Entry 5MYO (X-ray diffraction, 1.59 A resolution); this record covers chains A and B of the 3 polymer chains in the assembly.

# Chain A
Name: Fab c#6 light chain
Organism: Mus musculus
Notes: antibody fragment or engineered binder
Amino-acid sequence (219 residues; numbered 1 to 219; the number before each row is that of its first residue):
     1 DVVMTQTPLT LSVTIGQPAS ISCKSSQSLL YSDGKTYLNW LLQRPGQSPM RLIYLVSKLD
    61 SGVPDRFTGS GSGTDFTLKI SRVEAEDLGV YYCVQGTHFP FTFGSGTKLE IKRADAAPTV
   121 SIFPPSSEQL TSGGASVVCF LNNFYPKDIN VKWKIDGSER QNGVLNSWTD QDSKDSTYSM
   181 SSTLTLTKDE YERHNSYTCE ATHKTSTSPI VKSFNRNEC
Cystine bridges: Cys-23/Cys-93, Cys-139/Cys-199

# Chain B
Name: Fab c#6 heavy chain
Organism: Mus musculus
Notes: antibody fragment or engineered binder
Amino-acid sequence (228 residues; row label = number of the first residue in the row):
     1 EVQLQQSGPE LVKPGASMKI SCKASGYSFT GYTMNWVKQS HGKNLEWIGL INPYNGVTRY
    61 NQKFKGKATL IVDKSSSTAY MELLSLTSED SAVYYCTREA KREWDETYWG QGTLVTVSAA
   121 KTTPPSVYPL APGSAAQTNS MVTLGCLVKG YFPEPVTVTW NSGSLSSGVH TFPAVLQSDL
   181 YTLSSSVTVP SSTWPSETVT CNVAHPASST KVDKKIVPRD CGCKPCIC
Unresolved in the structure: 222-228
Cystine bridges: Cys-22/Cys-96, Cys-146/Cys-201

# Interface between chain A and chain B
Disulfides between the chains: Cys-219(A)/Cys-221(B)
Pairs across the interface (74; chain A residue first):
  Asp-1(A) with Lys-63(B)
  Lys-35(A) with Glu-103(B), salt bridge
  Leu-41(A) with Trp-109(B), hydrophobic
  Gln-43(A) with Gln-39(B), hydrogen bond; Tyr-95(B), hydrogen bond
  Gln-47(A) with Tyr-95(B)
  Ser-48(A) with Tyr-95(B); Trp-109(B); Gly-110(B), hydrogen bond (side chain-backbone); Gln-111(B)
  Pro-49(A) with Tyr-95(B); Trp-109(B)
  Arg-51(A) with Thr-107(B)
  Tyr-54(A) with Glu-103(B)
  Leu-55(A) with Glu-103(B)
  Lys-58(A) with Glu-103(B), salt bridge
  Ser-61(A) with Glu-106(B)
  Tyr-92(A) with Gln-39(B); Lys-43(B), hydrogen bond (side chain-backbone); Leu-45(B), hydrophobic
  Phe-99(A) with Trp-47(B), hydrophobic; Leu-50(B), hydrophobic; Arg-59(B)
  Pro-100(A) with Trp-47(B), hydrophobic; Asn-61(B)
  Phe-101(A) with Trp-47(B)
  Phe-103(A) with Leu-45(B); Glu-46(B); Trp-47(B)
  Ser-121(A) with Thr-143(B)
  Phe-123(A) with Leu-130(B); Ala-131(B); Pro-132(B); Thr-143(B)
  Pro-124(A) with Ala-131(B); Gly-133(B)
  Ser-126(A) with Tyr-128(B); Pro-129(B)
  Glu-128(A) with Pro-129(B)
  Gln-129(A) with Tyr-128(B); Lys-149(B)
  Ser-132(A) with Tyr-128(B)
  Ser-136(A) with Leu-147(B); Lys-149(B)
  Val-138(A) with Leu-130(B), hydrophobic
  Phe-140(A) with Leu-130(B), hydrophobic; Phe-172(B), hydrophobic; Ser-184(B); Ser-185(B); Ser-186(B)
  Asn-142(A) with His-170(B); Phe-172(B); Ser-186(B), hydrogen bond
  Asn-143(A) with His-170(B), hydrogen bond
  Leu-165(A) with Val-175(B), hydrophobic; Gln-177(B)
  Asn-166(A) with Val-175(B)
  Ser-167(A) with Phe-172(B); Pro-173(B), hydrogen bond (side chain-backbone)
  Trp-168(A) with Pro-173(B)
  Thr-169(A) with Phe-172(B)
  Ser-179(A) with His-170(B), hydrogen bond; Phe-172(B)
  Met-180(A) with Phe-172(B)
  Ser-181(A) with Phe-172(B); Ser-184(B), hydrogen bond
  Asn-215(A) with Arg-219(B), hydrogen bond (backbone-side chain)
  Arg-216(A) with Arg-219(B), hydrogen bond (backbone-side chain)
  Glu-218(A) with Arg-219(B), hydrogen bond (backbone-side chain)
  Cys-219(A) with Gly-133(B); Ser-134(B); Arg-219(B), hydrogen bond; Asp-220(B); Cys-221(B), disulfide
Interface residues without a listed pair, chain A (50 interface residues in all): Asp-60, Ser-105, Thr-119, Ile-122, Asp-172, Thr-183, Thr-185, Phe-214, Asn-217
Interface residues without a listed pair, chain B (48 interface residues in all): Asn-35, Val-37, Gly-42, Asn-44, Trp-104, Asp-105, Ala-135, Asn-139, Leu-144, Gly-145, Thr-171
From the paper, about this interface:
  - pairs named by the authors: Lys-35(A)/Glu-103(B) (salt bridge)

# Summary
Chain A and chain B form an interface of 50 and 48 residues respectively, with 1 disulfide bond, 13 hydrogen
bonds and 2 salt bridges. Polar pairs include Lys-35(A)/Glu-103(B), Lys-58(A)/Glu-103(B) and
Gln-43(A)/Gln-39(B). The authors report a salt bridge between Lys-35(A) and Glu-103(B).
Chain A is Fab c#6 light chain and chain B is Fab c#6 heavy chain, both from Mus musculus; the structure,
Structure of Pyroglutamate-Abeta-specific Fab c#6 in complex with human Abeta-pE3-12-PEGb, was determined by
X-ray diffraction together with 5MY4, 5MYK and 5MYX from the same study.
